Entry 9FJP (electron microscopy, 3.20 A resolution); this record covers chains b and d of the 7 polymer chains in the assembly.

Chain b:
Protein: DNA-directed RNA polymerase subunit alpha
From: Mycobacterium tuberculosis H37Rv
Notes: EC 2.7.7.6
UniProtKB: P9WGZ1 (RPOA_MYCTU); residue numbers follow UniProt; this construct covers 1-347
Amino-acid sequence (347 residues; row label = number of the first residue in the row):
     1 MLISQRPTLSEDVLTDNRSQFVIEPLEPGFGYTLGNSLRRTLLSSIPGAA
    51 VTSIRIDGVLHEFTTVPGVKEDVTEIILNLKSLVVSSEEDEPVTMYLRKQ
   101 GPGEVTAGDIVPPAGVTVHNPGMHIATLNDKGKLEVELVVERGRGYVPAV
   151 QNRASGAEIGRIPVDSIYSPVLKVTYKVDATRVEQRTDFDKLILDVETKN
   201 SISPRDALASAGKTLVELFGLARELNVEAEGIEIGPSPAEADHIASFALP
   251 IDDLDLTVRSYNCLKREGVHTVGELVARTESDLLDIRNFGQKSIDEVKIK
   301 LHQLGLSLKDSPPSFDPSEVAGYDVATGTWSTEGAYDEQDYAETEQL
Disordered / not traced: 233-347

Chain d:
Protein: DNA-directed RNA polymerase subunit beta'
From: Mycobacterium tuberculosis H37Rv
Notes: EC 2.7.7.6
UniProtKB: P9WGY7 (RPOC_MYCTU); residue numbers follow UniProt; this construct covers 4-1316
Amino-acid sequence (1319 residues; row label = number of the first residue in the row):
     4 VNFFDELRIGLATAEDIRQWSYGEVKKPETINYRTLKPEKDGLFCEKIFG
    54 PTRDWECYCGKYKRVRFKGIICERCGVEVTRAKVRRERMGHIELAAPVTH
   104 IWYFKGVPSRLGYLLDLAPKDLEKIIYFAAYVITSVDEEMRHNELSTLEA
   154 EMAVERKAVEDQRDGELEARAQKLEADLAELEAEGAKADARRKVRDGGER
   204 EMRQIRDRAQRELDRLEDIWSTFTKLAPKQLIVDENLYRELVDRYGEYFT
   254 GAMGAESIQKLIENFDIDAEAESLRDVIRNGKGQKKLRALKRLKVVAAFQ
   304 QSGNSPMGMVLDAVPVIPPELRPMVQLDGGRFATSDLNDLYRRVINRNNR
   354 LKRLIDLGAPEIIVNNEKRMLQESVDALFDNGRRGRPVTGPGNRPLKSLS
   404 DLLKGKQGRFRQNLLGKRVDYSGRSVIVVGPQLKLHQCGLPKLMALELFK
   454 PFVMKRLVDLNHAQNIKSAKRMVERQRPQVWDVLEEVIAEHPVLLNRAPT
   504 LHRLGIQAFEPMLVEGKAIQLHPLVCEAFNADFDGDQMAVHLPLSAEAQA
   554 EARILMLSSNNILSPASGRPLAMPRLDMVTGLYYLTTEVPGDTGEYQPAS
   604 GDHPETGVYSSPAEAIMAADRGVLSVRAKIKVRLTQLRPPVEIEAELFGH
   654 SGWQPGDAWMAETTLGRVMFNELLPLGYPFVNKQMHKKVQAAIINDLAER
   704 YPMIVVAQTVDKLKDAGFYWATRSGVTVSMADVLVPPRKKEILDHYEERA
   754 DKVEKQFQRGALNHDERNEALVEIWKEATDEVGQALREHYPDDNPIITIV
   804 DSGATGNFTQTRTLAGMKGLVTNPKGEFIPRPVKSSFREGLTVLEYFINT
   854 HGARKGLADTALRTADSGYLTRRLVDVSQDVIVREHDCQTERGIVVELAE
   904 RAPDGTLIRDPYIETSAYARTLGTDAVDEAGNVIVERGQDLGDPEIDALL
   954 AAGITQVKVRSVLTCATSTGVCATCYGRSMATGKLVDIGEAVGIVAAQSI
  1004 GEPGTQLTMRTFHQGGVGEDITGGLPRVQELFEARVPRGKAPIADVTGRV
  1054 RLEDGERFYKITIVPDDGGEEVVYDKISKRQRLRVFKHEDGSERVLSDGD
  1104 HVEVGQQLMEGSADPHEVLRVQGPREVQIHLVREVQEVYRAQGVSIHDKH
  1154 IEVIVRQMLRRVTIIDSGSTEFLPGSLIDRAEFEAENRRVVAEGGEPAAG
  1204 RPVLMGITKASLATDSWLSAASFQETTRVLTDAAINCRSDKLNGLKENVI
  1254 IGKLIPAGTGINRYRNIAVQPTEEARAAAYTIPSYEDQYYSPDFGAATGA
  1304 AVPLDDYGYSDYRHHHHHH
Disordered / not traced: 1013-1023, 1284-1322
Sequence notes: expression tag (1317-1322)
Ion coordination: Zn2+ site 1: Cys60, Cys62, Cys75, Cys78; Mg2+: Asp535, Asp537, Asp539; Zn2+ site 2: Cys891, Cys968, Cys975, Cys978
Swiss-Prot annotation at these positions:
  - binding site (Zn(2+)): Cys60, Cys62, Cys75, Cys78, Cys891, Cys968, Cys975, Cys978
  - binding site (Mg(2+)): Asp535, Asp537, Asp539
What the authors report for this chain:
  - conformationally variable residues (helix shift): Ala864

Interface between chain b and chain d:
Contacting residue pairs (32; chain b residue first):
  Arg39(b) with Asp623(d), salt bridge
  His61(b) with Gly604(d)
  Glu62(b) with Gly604(d); Asp605(d); His606(d); Pro607(d)
  Thr74(b) with Glu608(d)
  Glu75(b) with Arg636(d), salt bridge
  Leu78(b) with Val611(d), hydrophobic; Tyr612(d); Ser613(d); Arg636(d); Met663(d), hydrophobic
  Asn79(b) with Arg636(d), hydrogen bond
  Lys81(b) with Val611(d), hydrogen bond (side chain-backbone); Glu617(d), salt bridge
  Tyr146(b) with Tyr612(d); Glu617(d); Met620(d), hydrophobic; Ala621(d), hydrophobic; Arg624(d), hydrogen bond (backbone-side chain)
  Pro148(b) with Arg624(d); Val626(d), hydrophobic
  Asp165(b) with Glu617(d)
  Ile167(b) with Met620(d), hydrophobic
  Leu172(b) with Ala616(d); Met620(d)
  Arg182(b) with Asp485(d), salt bridge; Glu488(d)
  Gln185(b) with Lys445(d), hydrogen bond (backbone-side chain); Glu518(d)
  Thr187(b) with Glu518(d)
Interface residues without a listed pair, chain b (25 interface residues in all): Arg40, Leu43, Phe63, Val147, Arg153, Ile162, Val171, Lys173, Arg186
Interface residues without a listed pair, chain d (23 interface residues in all): Ala602, Ile619

Overview:
Chain b and chain d form an interface of 25 and 23 residues respectively, with 4 hydrogen bonds and 4 salt
bridges. Polar contacts include Arg39(b)-Asp623(d), Glu75(b)-Arg636(d) and Lys81(b)-Glu617(d). From UniProt: 8
Zn2+-binding residues and 3 Mg2+-binding residues on chain d. From the paper: conformational variability at
Ala864(d).
Here chain b is DNA-directed RNA polymerase subunit alpha and chain d is DNA-directed RNA polymerase subunit
beta', both from Mycobacterium tuberculosis H37Rv. Entry 9FJP (Cryo-EM structure of Mycobacterium tuberculosis
sigma-B RNA polymerase bound to -10 promoter element ssDNA oligo) was determined by electron microscopy
together with 9FJR and 9FJS from the same study.
